PDB entry 8WFX | electron microscopy, 3.73 A resolution | chains M and G of the 15 polymer chains in the assembly

== Chain M ==
Protein: CRISPR system Cms protein Csm4
Organism: Mycobacterium canettii
UniProt: G0TFC1 (G0TFC1_MYCCP); residue numbers follow UniProt; this construct covers 1-302
Chain sequence (302 residues; row label = number of the first residue in the row):
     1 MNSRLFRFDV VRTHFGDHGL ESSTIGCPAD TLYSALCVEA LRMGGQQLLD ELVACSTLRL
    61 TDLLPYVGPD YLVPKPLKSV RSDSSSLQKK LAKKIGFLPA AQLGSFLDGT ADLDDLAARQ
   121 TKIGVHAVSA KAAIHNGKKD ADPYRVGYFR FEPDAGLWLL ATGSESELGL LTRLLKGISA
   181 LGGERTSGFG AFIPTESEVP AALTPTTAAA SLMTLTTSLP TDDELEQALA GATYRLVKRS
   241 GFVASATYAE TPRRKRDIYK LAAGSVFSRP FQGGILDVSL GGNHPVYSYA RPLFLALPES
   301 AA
Unresolved in the structure: 297-302

== Chain G ==
Protein: CRISPR system Cms endoribonuclease Csm3
Organism: Mycobacterium canettii
UniProt: G0TFC2 (G0TFC2_MYCCP); numbering as in UniProt (aligned over 1-236)
Chain sequence (236 residues; each row starts with the number of its first residue):
     1 MITGYAKIEI TGTITVVTGL HIGAGDGFSA IGAVDKPVVR DPLTKWPMIP GTSLKGKVRT
    61 LLSRQYGADT ETFYRKPNDD PAQIRRLFGD TKEYKTGRLV FRDTKLTNKD DLEARGAKTL
   121 TEVKFENAIN RVTAKANPRQ MERVIPGSEF AFSLVYEVSF GTPDEEQKAS LPSSDEIIED
   181 FNAIARGLKL LELDYLGGSG TRGYGQVKFS DLKARAAVGT LDRSLLEMLN HELAAV
Unresolved in the structure: 1-5, 26-33, 217-221

== Chain M / chain G interface ==
Pairs across the interface (34):
  Leu41(M) with Phe160(G); Thr162(G)
  Arg42(M) with Thr96(G); Gly97(G); Phe160(G); Thr162(G)
  Met43(M) with Phe160(G)
  Gly44(M) with Phe160(G)
  Lys131(M) with Thr52(G), hydrogen bond
  Ile134(M) with Pro77(G)
  His135(M) with Pro77(G)
  Asn136(M) with Arg75(G), hydrogen bond (backbone-side chain)
  Gly137(M) with Arg75(G)
  Lys138(M) with Phe73(G); Arg75(G)
  Arg150(M) with Asp41(G), salt bridge; Leu43(G)
  Gly177(M) with Lys7(G), hydrogen bond (backbone-side chain)
  Arg185(M) with Val100(G)
  Thr186(M) with Lys55(G); Leu99(G); Val100(G); Phe101(G)
  Ser187(M) with Thr52(G), hydrogen bond; Val100(G); Phe101(G)
  Gly188(M) with Phe101(G); Arg102(G), hydrogen bond (backbone-side chain); Asp103(G)
  Ala191(M) with Arg102(G)
  Ala246(M) with Thr162(G); Asp164(G)
  Thr247(M) with Pro163(G); Asp164(G)
Interface residues without a listed pair, chain M (27 interface residues in all): Gly45, Ala127, Tyr144, Pro153, Ser179, Ala180, Phe189, Ala249
Interface residues without a listed pair, chain G (26 interface residues in all): Pro42, Pro50, Lys76, Tyr94, Glu157, Val158, Ala169

== Summary ==
The interface between chain M and chain G involves 27 residues on one side and 26 on the other, with 5
hydrogen bonds and 1 salt bridge. Among the polar pairs are Arg150(M)-Asp41(G), Lys131(M)-Thr52(G) and
Asn136(M)-Arg75(G).
Here chain M is CRISPR system Cms protein Csm4 and chain G is CRISPR system Cms endoribonuclease Csm3, both
from Mycobacterium canettii. Entry 8WFX (Cryo-EM structure of CRISPR-Csm effector complex from Mycobacterium
canettii) was determined by electron microscopy, deposited together with 8X5D.
